9EXV - chains B and D of the 6 polymer chains in the assembly; structure by electron microscopy, 3.00 A resolution.

Chain B:
Name: Nitroreductase
Source organism: Nocardiopsis dassonvillei
UniProt: D7B1W6 (D7B1W6_NOCDD); residues 40-195 here correspond to UniProt positions 2-157 (UniProt number = residue number - 38)
Amino-acid sequence (198 residues; row label = number of the first residue in the row):
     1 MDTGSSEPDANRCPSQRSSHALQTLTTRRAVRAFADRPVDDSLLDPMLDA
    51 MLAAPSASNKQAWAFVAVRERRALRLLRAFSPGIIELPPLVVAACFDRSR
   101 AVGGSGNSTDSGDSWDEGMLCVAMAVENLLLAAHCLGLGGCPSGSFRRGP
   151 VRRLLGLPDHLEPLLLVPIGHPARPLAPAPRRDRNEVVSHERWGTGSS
Not modelled in the structure: 1-13, 103-114, 197-198
Covalently attached groups: flavin mononucleotide (FMN) linked to Cys121
Differences from the reference sequence: initiating methionine (1); expression tag (2-39, 196-198)
Residues lining bound ligands:
  - FMN (flavin mononucleotide), molecule 1: Arg28, Arg29, Ala30, Arg32, Gly83, Cys141, Pro142, Ser143, Gly144, Ser145, Ala179, Arg181
  - FMN, molecule 2: Ala54, Pro55, Ser56, Ala57, Asn59, Glu117, Leu120, Met124
From the paper describing this entry:
  - binding site for flavin mononucleotide: Arg28, Arg29, Arg32, Asn59, Glu117, Cys121, Ser145, Arg181
  - post-translational modification sites: Cys121
  - mutagenesis - S58A: decreased catalytic activity
  - catalytic residues: Ser58 (proposed by the authors, not directly observed)

Chain D:
Name: AlbB
Source organism: Nocardiopsis dassonvillei
UniProt: D7B1W7 (D7B1W7_NOCDD); numbering as in UniProt (aligned over 1-105)
Amino-acid sequence (105 residues; numbered 1 to 105; the number before each row is that of its first residue):
     1 MSAGEPEVRQVGEELLLLAAYLLSSGRGLLDEPRQYGTFRCLDAARRVLA
    51 LAAGTGPHHPELDALRGRMDDVMCGPMGDHELDTLLDQMCERLATVLEDP
   101 DVISD
Not modelled in the structure: 1-6
From the paper describing this entry:
  - catalytic residues: Tyr36 (proposed by the authors, not directly observed)
  - binding site for flavin mononucleotide: Met77

Chain B / chain D interface:
Residue-residue contacts - 30 pairs, chain B then chain D:
  Arg32(B) with Met73(D); Cys74(D); Gly75(D), hydrogen bond (side chain-backbone); Met77(D), hydrogen bond
  Arg75(B) with Glu14(D); Leu17(D)
  Leu76(B) with Leu17(D), hydrophobic
  Arg78(B) with Arg46(D); Arg47(D)
  Ala79(B) with Leu17(D); Ala20(D); Tyr21(D), hydrogen bond (backbone-backbone)
  Phe80(B) with Ser24(D)
  Pro82(B) with Tyr21(D), hydrophobic; Ser24(D); Ser25(D)
  Ile84(B) with Arg47(D), hydrogen bond (backbone-side chain)
  Ile85(B) with Arg46(D), hydrogen bond (backbone-side chain); Arg47(D)
  Ser145(B) with Glu32(D); Arg40(D)
  Arg147(B) with Ser24(D), hydrogen bond (side chain-backbone); Arg27(D); Gly28(D)
  Arg174(B) with Asp71(D), salt bridge; Cys74(D), hydrogen bond (side chain-backbone); Gly75(D)
  Ala177(B) with Pro76(D), hydrophobic
  Pro180(B) with Met77(D); Asp79(D)
Also at the interface, not in a pair above, chain B (17 interface residues in all): Ala33, Glu86, Ala179
Also at the interface, not in a pair above, chain D (21 interface residues in all): Asp43, Gly78

Summary:
Chain B and chain D form an interface of 17 and 21 residues respectively; the contacts include 7 hydrogen
bonds and 1 salt bridge. Polar pairs include Arg174(B)-Asp71(D), Arg32(B)-Gly75(D) and Arg32(B)-Met77(D).
Chain B binds flavin mononucleotide. From the paper: catalytic residues Ser58(B) and Tyr36(D); S58A of chain B
reduces catalytic activity.
Chain B is Nitroreductase and chain D is AlbB, both from Nocardiopsis dassonvillei; the structure, Broad
substrate scope C-C oxidation in cyclodipeptides catalysed by a flavin-dependent filament, was determined by
electron microscopy.
